Entry 4XHW (X-ray diffraction, 2.85 A resolution); this record covers chains A and B.

Chain A (and B):
Name: Protein timeless homolog
Organism: Homo sapiens
Notes: fragment: PAB domain; chain B of this document is another copy of the same molecule, construct and numbering; everything in this record applies to it too
UniProtKB: Q9UNS1 (TIM_HUMAN); residues 5-103 here correspond to UniProt positions 1000-1098 (UniProt number = residue number + 995)
Sequence (103 residues; each row starts with the number of its first residue):
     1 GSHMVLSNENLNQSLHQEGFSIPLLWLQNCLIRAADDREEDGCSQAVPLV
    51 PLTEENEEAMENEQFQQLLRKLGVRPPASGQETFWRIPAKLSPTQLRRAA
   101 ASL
Unresolved in the structure: 1-11, 41-43 (chain B: 1-11)
Construct notes: expression tag (1-4); conflict Asn12 (Gly1007 in Q9UNS1)
Modified residues: Mse4 (selenomethionine); Mse60 (selenomethionine; parent Met)
UniProt features mapped onto this chain:
  - modified residue: Ser79 (Phosphoserine), Ser92 (Phosphoserine), Thr94 (Phosphothreonine)
Reported in the primary citation:
  - mutagenesis - R86G: abolished localization

Chain A / chain B interface:
Contacting residue pairs - 22 pairs, chain A then chain B:
  Pro51(A) with Phe84(B)
  Glu57(A) with Gln81(B); Glu82(B); Thr83(B), hydrogen bond (side chain-backbone); Phe84(B), hydrogen bond (side chain-backbone); Arg86(B), salt bridge
  Glu58(A) with Gln81(B)
  Glu61(A) with Gly80(B); Gln81(B); Glu82(B); Thr83(B), hydrogen bond
  Gly80(A) with Glu61(B)
  Gln81(A) with Glu58(B)
  Glu82(A) with Glu57(B); Glu61(B)
  Thr83(A) with Glu57(B), hydrogen bond (backbone-side chain); Glu61(B), hydrogen bond; Thr83(B)
  Phe84(A) with Pro51(B); Glu57(B), hydrogen bond (backbone-side chain); Phe84(B), hydrophobic
  Arg86(A) with Glu57(B), salt bridge
Other interface residues (no listed pair), chain A (14 interface residues in all): Val50, Leu52, Glu54, Asn62
Other interface residues (no listed pair), chain B (14 interface residues in all): Val50, Leu52, Glu54, Mse60

Overview:
Chain A and chain B each contribute 14 residues to their interface; the contacts include 6 hydrogen bonds and
2 salt bridges. Polar contacts include Glu57(A)-Arg86(B), Glu57(A)-Thr83(B) and Glu57(A)-Phe84(B). From the
paper: R86G of chain A abolishes localization.
Both chains are Protein timeless homolog (Homo sapiens). Entry 4XHW (Crystal structure of Timeless_PAB domain
in SeMet-labelled form) was determined by X-ray diffraction (same publication as 4XHT and 4XHU).
